8JTD - chains B and E of the 8 polymer chains in the assembly; structure by electron microscopy, 4.90 A resolution (low resolution: residue-level contacts below are approximate; hydrogen-bond / salt-bridge calls are withheld).

== Chain B (and E) ==
Protein: gp41 protein of HIV Envelope trimer
Source organism: Human immunodeficiency virus 1
Notes: chain E of this document is another copy of the same molecule, construct and numbering; everything in this record applies to it too
Chain sequence (153 residues; each row starts with the number of its first residue):
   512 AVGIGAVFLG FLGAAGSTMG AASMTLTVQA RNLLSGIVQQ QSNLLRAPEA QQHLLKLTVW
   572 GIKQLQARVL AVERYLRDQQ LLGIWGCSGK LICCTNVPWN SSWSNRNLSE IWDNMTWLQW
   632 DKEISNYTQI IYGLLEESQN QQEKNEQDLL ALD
Not modelled in the structure: 512-519, 547-565 (chain E: 512-519, 547-567)
Disulfides: Cys598-Cys604
Glycans and other covalent adducts: N-acetylglucosamine (NAG) linked to Asn611, Asn618, Asn637

== Chain B / chain E interface ==
Residue-residue contacts (11):
  Thr538(B) with Gln652(E)
  Arg542(B) with Glu647(E); Glu648(E)
  Leu545(B) with Arg588(E)
  Ser546(B) with Arg588(E)
  Lys567(B) with Gln577(E)
  Leu568(B) with Ile573(E)
  Leu576(B) with Val580(E)
  Arg579(B) with Val580(E); Leu581(E); Glu584(E)
Also at the interface, not in a pair above, chain B (9 interface residues in all): Tyr586
Also at the interface, not in a pair above, chain E (11 interface residues in all): Leu587, Gln591

== Overview ==
9 residues of chain B face 11 of chain E across their interface. Covalently linked N-acetylglucosamine: at
Asn611(B), Asn618(B) and Asn637(B).
Chain B and chain E are both gp41 protein of HIV Envelope trimer (Human immunodeficiency virus 1); the
structure, BJOX2000.664 trimer in complex with Fab fragment of broadly neutralizing HIV antibody PGT145, was
determined by electron microscopy together with 8JTM from the same study.
